Entry 8THN (X-ray diffraction, 2.90 A resolution); this record covers chains A and C of the 3 polymer chains in the assembly.

Chain A:
Protein: KcsA Fab Heavy Chain
Organism: Mus musculus
Notes: antibody fragment or engineered binder
Amino-acid sequence (219 residues; row label = number of the first residue in the row):
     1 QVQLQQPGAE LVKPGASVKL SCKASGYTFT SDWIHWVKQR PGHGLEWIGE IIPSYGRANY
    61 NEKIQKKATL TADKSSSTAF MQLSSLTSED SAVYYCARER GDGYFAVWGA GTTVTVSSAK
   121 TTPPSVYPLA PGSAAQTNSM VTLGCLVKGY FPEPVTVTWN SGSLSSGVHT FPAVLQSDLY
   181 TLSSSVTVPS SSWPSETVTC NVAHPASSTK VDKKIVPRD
Disulfide bonds: Cys22-Cys96, Cys145-Cys200

Chain C:
Protein: pH-gated potassium channel KcsA
Organism: Streptomyces lividans
Reference sequence: P0A334 (KCSA_STRLI); numbering as in UniProt (aligned over 22-124)
Amino-acid sequence (103 residues; each row starts with the number of its first residue):
    22 SALHWRAAGA ATVLLVIVLL AGSYLAVLAE RGAPGAQLIT YPRALWWSVE TATTVGXGDL
    82 YPVTLWGRLV AVVVVVAGIT SFGLVTAALA TWFVGREQER RGH
Sequence notes: engineered mutation TYF_78 (Tyr in P0A334), Val96 (Met in P0A334)
Modified positions: TYF ((2S)-2-hydroxy-3-(4-hydroxyphenyl)propanoic acid) at position 78
Bound ions: K+ site 1: Thr75, Val76; K+ site 2 near Thr75 (its only coordinating residue here); K+ site 3: Gly77, TYF_78
Ligand contacts: tetrabutylammonium ion (TBA): Ala73, Thr74, Thr75, Gly99, Ile100, Phe103
Swiss-Prot annotation at these positions:
  - motif: Thr75 to Gly77, Gly79, Asp80 (Selectivity filter)

Interface between chain A and chain C:
Pairs across the interface (17; chain A residue first):
  Thr30(A) - Tyr45(C)
  Ser31(A) - Tyr62(C)
  Trp33(A) - Arg52(C)
  Trp33(A) - Tyr62(C)  hydrogen bond
  Glu50(A) - Arg52(C)  salt bridge
  Ile52(A) - Leu49(C)  hydrophobic
  Ser54(A) - Tyr45(C)  hydrogen bond
  Tyr55(A) - Leu49(C)  hydrophobic
  Arg57(A) - Leu49(C)  hydrogen bond (side chain-backbone)
  Arg57(A) - Arg52(C)
  Asn59(A) - Arg52(C)  hydrogen bond (side chain-backbone)
  Asn59(A) - Gly53(C)
  Glu62(A) - Pro55(C)
  Glu99(A) - Arg52(C)  salt bridge
  Gly101(A) - Arg52(C)
  Gly101(A) - Thr61(C)
  Gly101(A) - Tyr62(C)  hydrogen bond (backbone-backbone)
Also at the interface, not in a pair above, chain A (16 interface residues in all): His35, Arg100, Asp102, Gly103
Also at the interface, not in a pair above, chain C (10 interface residues in all): Val48, Ile60, Pro63

Summary:
The interface between chain A and chain C involves 16 residues on one side and 10 on the other; the contacts
include 5 hydrogen bonds and 2 salt bridges. Polar contacts include Glu50(A)-Arg52(C), Glu99(A)-Arg52(C) and
Trp33(A)-Tyr62(C). Chain C binds tetrabutylammonium ion.
Here chain A is KcsA Fab Heavy Chain (Mus musculus) and chain C is pH-gated potassium channel KcsA
(Streptomyces lividans). Entry 8THN (KcsA M96V mutant with Y78ester in High K+) was determined by X-ray
diffraction (same publication as 8DHR).
